3QZL - chain A; structure by X-ray diffraction, 1.30 A resolution.

[Chain A]
Name: Iron-regulated surface determinant protein A
Source organism: Staphylococcus aureus subsp. aureus
UniProt: Q7A655 (ISDA_STAAN); numbering as in UniProt (aligned over 62-184)
Amino-acid sequence (127 residues; numbered 58 to 184; the number before each row is that of its first residue):
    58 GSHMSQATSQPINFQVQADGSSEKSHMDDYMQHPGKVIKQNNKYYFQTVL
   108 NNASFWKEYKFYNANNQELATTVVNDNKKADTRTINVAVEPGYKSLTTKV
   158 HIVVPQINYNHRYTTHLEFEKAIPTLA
Not modelled in the structure: 58-63
Differences from the reference sequence: expression tag (58-61); engineered mutation Ala-75 (Lys in Q7A655)
Bound ions: heme Fe near Tyr-166 (its only coordinating residue here)
Ligand contacts: heme (HEM): Ala-75, Lys-81, Ser-82, His-83, Met-84, Tyr-87, Phe-112, Trp-113, Ile-159, Val-161, Ile-164, Tyr-166, Tyr-170, Thr-172
Swiss-Prot annotation at these positions:
  - binding site (heme): Ser-82, Tyr-166
  - mutagenesis: Tyr-166 (Y166A: Impaired heme transfer; Y166F: Impaired heme transfer)
From the paper describing this entry:
  - binding site for heme: Ala-75 to Tyr-87

[Summary]
Chain A binds heme. Curated annotation (UniProt) lists heme-binding residues Ser-82 and Tyr-166 and one
mutagenesis site. From the paper: a binding site for heme at Ala-75.
Chain A is Iron-regulated surface determinant protein A (Staphylococcus aureus subsp. aureus); the structure,
Staphylococcus aureus IsdA NEAT domain K75A variant in complex with heme, was determined by X-ray diffraction,
deposited together with 3QZM, 3QZN, 3QZO and 3QZP.
